PDB entry 8G7T | electron microscopy, 3.20 A resolution | chains A and Y of the 6 polymer chains in the assembly

== Chain A ==
Molecule: Antiviral innate immune response receptor RIG-I
Organism: Homo sapiens
Notes: EC 3.6.4.13
UniProt: O95786 (DDX58_HUMAN); residues 1-925 here = UniProt positions 1-925
Sequence (925 residues; each row starts with the number of its first residue):
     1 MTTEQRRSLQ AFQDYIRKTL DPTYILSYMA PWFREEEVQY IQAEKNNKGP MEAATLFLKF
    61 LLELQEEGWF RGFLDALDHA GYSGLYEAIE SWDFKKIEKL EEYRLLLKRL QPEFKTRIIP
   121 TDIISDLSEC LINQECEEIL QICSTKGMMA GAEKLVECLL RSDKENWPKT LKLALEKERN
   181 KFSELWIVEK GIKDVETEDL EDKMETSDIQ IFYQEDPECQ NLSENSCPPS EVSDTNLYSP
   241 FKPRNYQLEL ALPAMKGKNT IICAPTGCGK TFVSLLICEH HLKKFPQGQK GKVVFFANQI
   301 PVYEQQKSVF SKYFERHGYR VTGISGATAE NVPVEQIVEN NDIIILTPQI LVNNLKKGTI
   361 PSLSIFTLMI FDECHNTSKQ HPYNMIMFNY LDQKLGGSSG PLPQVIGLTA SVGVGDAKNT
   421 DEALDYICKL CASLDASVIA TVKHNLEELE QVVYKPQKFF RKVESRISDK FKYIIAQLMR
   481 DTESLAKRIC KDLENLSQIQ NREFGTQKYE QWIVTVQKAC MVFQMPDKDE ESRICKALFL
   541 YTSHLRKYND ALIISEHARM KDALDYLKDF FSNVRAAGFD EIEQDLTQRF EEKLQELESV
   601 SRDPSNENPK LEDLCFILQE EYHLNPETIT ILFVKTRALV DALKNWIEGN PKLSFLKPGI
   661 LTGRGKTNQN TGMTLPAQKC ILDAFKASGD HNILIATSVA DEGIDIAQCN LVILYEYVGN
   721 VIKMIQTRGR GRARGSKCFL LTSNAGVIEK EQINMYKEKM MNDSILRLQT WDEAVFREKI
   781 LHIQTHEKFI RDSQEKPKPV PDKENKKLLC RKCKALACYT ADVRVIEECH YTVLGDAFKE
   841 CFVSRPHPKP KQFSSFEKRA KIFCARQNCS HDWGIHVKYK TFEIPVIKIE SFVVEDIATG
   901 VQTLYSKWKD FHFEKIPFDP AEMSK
Not modelled in the structure: 1-240, 663-689, 700-705, 719-721, 924-925
Ion coordination: Zn2+: Cys810, Cys864, Cys869
Swiss-Prot annotation at these positions:
  - motif: Asp372 to His375 (DECH box)
  - binding site (ATP): Ala264 to Thr271
  - binding site (Zn(2+)): Cys810, Cys813, Cys864, Cys869
  - modified residue: Ser8 (Microbial infection: Phosphoserine), Thr170 (Phosphothreonine), Asn495 (Microbial infection: Deamidated asparagine), Asn549 (Microbial infection: Deamidated asparagine), Thr770 (Phosphothreonine), Ser854 (Phosphoserine), Ser855 (Phosphoserine), Lys858 (N6-acetyllysine), Lys909 (N6-acetyllysine)
  - cross-link (Glycyl lysine isopeptide (Lys-Gly)): Lys48 (interchain with G-Cter in ubiquitin), Lys96 (interchain with G-Cter in ubiquitin), Lys154 (interchain with G-Cter in ubiquitin), Lys164 (interchain with G-Cter in ubiquitin), Lys172 (interchain with G-Cter in ubiquitin), Lys181 (interchain with G-Cter in ubiquitin), Lys193 (interchain with G-Cter in ubiquitin), Lys203 (interchain with G-Cter in ubiquitin), Lys812 (interchain with G-Cter in ubiquitin)
  - natural variant: Cys268 (C268F: In SGMRT2), Glu373 (E373A: In SGMRT2)
  - mutagenesis: Ser8 (S8E: Complete loss of MARCHF5-mediated degradation), Thr55 (T55I: No IRF3 signaling activity. No effect on dsRNA binding), Lys99 (K99R: Little or no effect on ubiquitination of the 2 CARD domain. Abolishes ubiquitination by RNF125), Lys154 (K154R: Reduction of ubiquitination. Reduction of INFB induction), Lys164 (K164R: Reduction of ubiquitination. Reduction of INFB induction), Lys169 (K169R: Little or no effect on ubiquitination of the 2 CARD domains), Lys172 (K172R: Complete loss of ubiquitination. No interaction with MAVS/IPS1. No induction of IFN-beta), Lys181 (K181R: Little or no effect on ubiquitination of the 2 CARD domains), Lys190 (K190R: Little or no effect on ubiquitination of the 2 CARD domains), Lys193 (K193R: Little or no effect on ubiquitination of the 2 CARD domains), Lys270 (K270A: No IRF3 signaling activity. Loss of dsRNA-induced ATPase activity. No effect on ds-RNA binding. Changed RIG-I signaling pathway), Asp372 to His375 (Loss of dsRNA-induced ATPase activity. No effect on ds-RNA binding. Changed RIG-I signaling pathway), 12 further mutagenesis entries in UniProt
Reported in the primary citation:
  - mutagenesis - F616A, I617A, L624A: decreased signaling in response to p3SLR14

== Chain Y ==
Molecule: p3dsRNA24b
Sequence (24 nucleotides; each row starts with the number of its first residue):
     1 XCUACAGUCG CGAAACGUAC GUCC
Modified positions: UTP (uridine 5'-triphosphate) at position 1

== Chain A / chain Y interface ==
Pairs across the interface (32):
  Asn298(A) with U22(Y), sugar contact; C23(Y), sugar contact
  Gln299(A) with U22(Y), phosphate contact; C23(Y), phosphate contact
  Ile300(A) with C23(Y), hydrogen bond to the phosphate; C24(Y), phosphate contact
  Pro301(A) with C23(Y), phosphate contact
  Ser325(A) with C24(Y), hydrogen bond to the phosphate
  Gly326(A) with C24(Y), hydrogen bond to the phosphate
  Thr347(A) with C24(Y), phosphate contact
  Gln349(A) with C23(Y), sugar contact; C24(Y), sugar contact
  Asn353(A) with C24(Y), sugar contact
  Lys418(A) with G12(Y), salt bridge to the phosphate
  Gln507(A) with G17(Y), base contact; U18(Y), base contact
  Glu510(A) with U18(Y), hydrogen bond to the sugar
  Gln511(A) with C16(Y), base contact
  Val514(A) with G17(Y), phosphate contact
  Lys518(A) with G17(Y), salt bridge to the phosphate
  Arg546(A) with U18(Y), hydrogen bond to the phosphate; A19(Y), salt bridge to the phosphate
  Lys635(A) with C20(Y), sugar contact
  Arg637(A) with C20(Y), salt bridge to the phosphate; G21(Y), salt bridge to the phosphate
  Thr662(A) with G21(Y), phosphate contact
  Thr697(A) with C20(Y), phosphate contact; G21(Y), phosphate contact
  Ser698(A) with G21(Y), sugar contact
  Phe853(A) with C24(Y), base contact
  Ser854(A) with C24(Y), phosphate contact
  Ser906(A) with G17(Y), phosphate contact
Other interface residues (no listed pair), chain A (27 interface residues in all): Glu422, Thr636, Lys851

== Overview ==
Chain A and chain Y form an interface of 27 and 10 residues respectively, with 5 hydrogen bonds and 5 salt
bridges. Polar contacts include Glu510(A)-U18(Y), Ile300(A)-C23(Y) and Ser325(A)-C24(Y). From the paper:
F616A, I617A and L624A of chain A reduce signaling in response to p3SLR14.
Here chain A is Antiviral innate immune response receptor RIG-I (Homo sapiens) and chain Y is p3dsRNA24b.
Entry 8G7T (Cryo-EM structure of Riplet:RIG-I:dsRNA complex (end-end)) was determined by electron microscopy
together with 8G7U and 8G7V from the same study.
